Entry 9AS2 (electron microscopy, 3.21 A resolution); this record covers chains C and D of the 5 polymer chains in the assembly.

Chain C:
Name: Guanine nucleotide-binding protein G(I)/G(S)/G(T) subunit beta-1
From: Homo sapiens
Reference sequence: P62873 (GBB1_HUMAN); residues 2-340 here = UniProt positions 2-340
Chain sequence (358 residues; each row starts with the number of its first residue; numbers below 1 keep their minus sign (Met-17 is residue -17)):
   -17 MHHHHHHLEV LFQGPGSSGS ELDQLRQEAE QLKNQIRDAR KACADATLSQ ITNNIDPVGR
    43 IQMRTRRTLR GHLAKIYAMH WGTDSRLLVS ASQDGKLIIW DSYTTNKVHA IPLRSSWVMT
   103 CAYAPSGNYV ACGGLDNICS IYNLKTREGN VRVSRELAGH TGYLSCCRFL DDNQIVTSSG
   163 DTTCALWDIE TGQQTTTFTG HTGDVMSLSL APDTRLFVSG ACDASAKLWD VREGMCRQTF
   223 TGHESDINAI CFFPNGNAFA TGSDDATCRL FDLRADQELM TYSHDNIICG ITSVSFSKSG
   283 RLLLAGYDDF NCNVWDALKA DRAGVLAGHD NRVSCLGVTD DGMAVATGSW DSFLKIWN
Disordered / not traced: -17 to 11
Sequence notes: expression tag (-17 to 1)
UniProt features mapped onto this chain:
  - modified residue: Ser2 (N-acetylserine), His266 (Phosphohistidine)
  - natural variant: Leu30 (L30F: In MRD42; uncertain significance), Arg52 (R52G: In MRD42), Gly64 (G64V: In MRD42), Asp76 (D76E: In MRD42; D76G: In MRD42), Gly77 (G77S: In MRD42), Lys78 (K78R: In MRD42), Ile80 (I80N: In MRD42; I80T: In MRD42), His91 (H91R: In MRD42; uncertain significance), Ala92 (A92T: In MRD42), Pro94 (P94S: In MRD42), Leu95 (L95P: In MRD42), Arg96 (R96L: In MRD42), 5 further natural variant entries in UniProt

Chain D:
Name: Guanine nucleotide-binding protein G(I)/G(S)/G(O) subunit gamma-2
From: Homo sapiens
Reference sequence: P59768 (GBG2_HUMAN); numbering as in UniProt (aligned over 1-71)
Chain sequence (71 residues; each row starts with the number of its first residue):
     1 MASNNTASIA QARKLVEQLK MEANIDRIKV SKAAADLMAY CEAHAKEDPL LTPVPASENP
    61 FREKKFFCAI L
Disordered / not traced: 1-17, 62-71
UniProt features mapped onto this chain:
  - modified residue: Ala2 (N-acetylalanine), Cys68 (Cysteine methyl ester)
  - lipidation: Cys68 (S-geranylgeranyl cysteine)

Chain C / chain D interface:
Pairs across the interface (50):
  Leu14(C) - Leu19(D)  hydrophobic
  Arg22(C) - Glu22(D)  salt bridge
  Cys25(C) - Arg27(D)
  Cys25(C) - Ile28(D)  hydrogen bond (side chain-backbone)
  Cys25(C) - Lys29(D)
  Ala26(C) - Val30(D)  hydrophobic
  Ala28(C) - Val30(D)
  Leu30(C) - Ala34(D)  hydrophobic
  Ile33(C) - Met38(D)
  Thr34(C) - Met38(D)
  Val40(C) - Leu51(D)  hydrophobic
  Met45(C) - Leu50(D)  hydrophobic
  Arg48(C) - Phe61(D)
  Arg49(C) - Phe61(D)
  Tyr85(C) - Pro60(D)  hydrophobic
  Tyr85(C) - Phe61(D)  hydrophobic
  Arg219(C) - Glu22(D)
  Arg219(C) - Ile25(D)
  Gln220(C) - Ile25(D)
  Thr221(C) - Gln18(D)  hydrogen bond
  Phe235(C) - Leu37(D)  hydrophobic
  Pro236(C) - Tyr40(D)
  Asp254(C) - Ala33(D)
  Arg256(C) - Asp26(D)
  Arg256(C) - Ile28(D)
  Arg256(C) - Asp36(D)
  Ala257(C) - Ile28(D)
  Ala257(C) - Val30(D)  hydrophobic
  Gln259(C) - Val30(D)
  Leu261(C) - Val30(D)  hydrophobic
  Ser279(C) - Asp48(D)  hydrogen bond
  Ser279(C) - Leu50(D)
  Lys280(C) - Tyr40(D)
  Ser281(C) - Cys41(D)  hydrogen bond (backbone-side chain)
  Ser281(C) - His44(D)  hydrogen bond (side chain-backbone)
  Ser281(C) - Ala45(D)
  Ser281(C) - Asp48(D)  hydrogen bond
  Gly282(C) - Cys41(D)
  Arg283(C) - Cys41(D)
  Leu284(C) - Leu50(D)  hydrophobic
  Leu300(C) - Met38(D)  hydrophobic
  Gly324(C) - Pro49(D)
  Gly324(C) - Leu50(D)
  Met325(C) - Pro49(D)  hydrophobic
  Met325(C) - Leu50(D)
  Met325(C) - Pro60(D)
  Ala326(C) - Phe61(D)  hydrophobic
  Val327(C) - Leu50(D)  hydrophobic
  Ile338(C) - Phe61(D)  hydrophobic
  Asn340(C) - Asn59(D)
Other interface residues (no listed pair), chain C (47 interface residues in all): Lys15, Ile18, Ile43, Ser84, Met217, Cys218, Asn237, Leu252, Asp258, Leu286, Asp323
Other interface residues (no listed pair), chain D (27 interface residues in all): Met21, Val54

Overview:
47 residues of chain C face 27 of chain D across their interface, with 6 hydrogen bonds and 1 salt bridge.
Among the polar pairs are Arg22(C)-Glu22(D), Cys25(C)-Ile28(D) and Thr221(C)-Gln18(D).
Here chain C is Guanine nucleotide-binding protein G(I)/G(S)/G(T) subunit beta-1 and chain D is Guanine
nucleotide-binding protein G(I)/G(S)/G(O) subunit gamma-2, both from Homo sapiens. Entry 9AS2 (Global
reconstruction of 5-HT2AR bound to DMT in complex with a mini-Gq protein and scFv16 obtained ...) was
determined by electron microscopy together with 9ARY, 9AS0, 9AS4, 9AS6, 9AS8 and 9ASA from the same study.
